1COW - chains F and G of the 7 polymer chains in the assembly; structure by X-ray diffraction, 3.10 A resolution.

== Chain F ==
Name: Bovine mitochondrial F1-atpase
Source organism: Bos taurus
Notes: EC 3.6.1.34
UniProtKB: P00829 (ATPB_BOVIN); residues -3 to 478 here correspond to UniProt positions 47-528 (UniProt number = residue number + 50)
Chain sequence (482 residues; row label = number of the first residue in the row; numbers below 1 keep their minus sign (Ala-3 is residue -3)):
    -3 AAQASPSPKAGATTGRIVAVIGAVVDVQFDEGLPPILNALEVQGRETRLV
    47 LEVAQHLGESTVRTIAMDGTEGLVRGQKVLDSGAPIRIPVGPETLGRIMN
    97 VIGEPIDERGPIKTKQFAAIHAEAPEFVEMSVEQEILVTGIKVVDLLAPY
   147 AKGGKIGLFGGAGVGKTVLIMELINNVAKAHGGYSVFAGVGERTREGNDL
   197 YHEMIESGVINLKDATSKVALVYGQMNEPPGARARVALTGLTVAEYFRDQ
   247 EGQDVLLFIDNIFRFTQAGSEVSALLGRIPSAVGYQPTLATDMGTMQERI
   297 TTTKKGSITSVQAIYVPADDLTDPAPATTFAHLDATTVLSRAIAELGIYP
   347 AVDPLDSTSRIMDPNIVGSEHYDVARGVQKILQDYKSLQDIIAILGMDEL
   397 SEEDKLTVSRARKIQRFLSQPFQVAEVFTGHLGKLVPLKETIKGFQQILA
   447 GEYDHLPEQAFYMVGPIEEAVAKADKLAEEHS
Disordered / not traced: -3 to 8, 475-478
UniProt features mapped onto this chain:
  - binding site (ADP): Gly159, Val160, Gly161, Lys162, Thr163, Val164
  - binding site (ATP): Gly159, Gly161, Lys162, Thr163, Val164, Arg189
  - binding site (phosphate): Gly159, Val160, Gly161, Lys162, Thr163
  - binding site (Mg(2+)): Thr163, Glu188
  - modified residue: Lys74 (N6-acetyllysine), Lys111 (N6-acetyllysine), Lys148 (N6-acetyllysine), Lys209 (N6-acetyllysine), Lys214 (N6-acetyllysine), Thr262 (Phosphothreonine), Ser365 (Phosphoserine), Lys376 (N6-acetyllysine), Ser383 (Phosphoserine), Lys430 (N6-acetyllysine), Lys435 (N6-acetyllysine), Lys472 (N6-acetyllysine)
  - glycosylation: Ser56 (O-linked (GlcNAc) serine)
Bound ions: Mg2+: Thr163 (together with AMP-PNP)
Ligand contacts:
  - AMP-PNP (ANP; phosphoaminophosphonic acid-adenylate ester): Gly157, Ala158, Gly159, Val160, Gly161, Lys162, Thr163, Val164, Glu188, Arg189, Tyr311, Tyr345, Pro346, Phe418, Ala421, Phe424, Thr425
  - aurovertin b (AUR): Ala338, Ile339, Leu342, Ile344, Pro350, Leu351, Leu378, Lys382, Gln385, Gln411, Arg412, Glu454, Gln455, Tyr458

== Chain G ==
Name: Bovine mitochondrial F1-atpase
Source organism: Bos taurus
Notes: EC 3.6.1.34
UniProtKB: P05631 (ATPG_BOVIN); residues 1-272 here correspond to UniProt positions 26-297 (UniProt number = residue number + 25)
Chain sequence (272 residues; numbered 1 to 272; the number before each row is that of its first residue):
     1 ATLKDITRRLKSIKNIQKITKSMKMVAAAKYARAERELKPARVYGVGSLA
    51 LYEKADIKTPEDKKKHLIIGVSSDRGLCGAIHSSVAKQMKSEAANLAAAG
   101 KEVKIIGVGDKIRSILHRTHSDQFLVTFKEVGRRPPTFGDASVIALELLN
   151 SGYEFDEGSIIFNRFRSVISYKTEEKPIFSLDTISSAESMSIYDDIDADV
   201 LRNYQEYSLANIIYYSLKESTTSEQSARMTAMDNASKNASEMIDKLTLTF
   251 NRTRQAVITKELIEIISGAAAL
Disordered / not traced: 45-76, 91-208
UniProt features mapped onto this chain:
  - modified residue: Lys14 (N6-acetyllysine), Lys24 (N6-succinyllysine), Lys30 (N6-acetyllysine), Lys90 (N6-acetyllysine), Ser121 (Phosphoserine), Lys129 (N6-acetyllysine), Lys172 (N6-acetyllysine), Lys245 (N6-succinyllysine)

== Chain F / chain G interface ==
Contacting residue pairs (12):
  Ile275(F) with Ala271(G), hydrophobic
  Asp386(F) with Arg9(G), salt bridge
  Ala389(F) with Asn238(G), hydrogen bond (backbone-side chain)
  Ile390(F) with Ala235(G); Asn238(G), hydrogen bond (backbone-side chain); Met242(G), hydrophobic
  Leu391(F) with Leu77(G), hydrophobic; Ala235(G), hydrophobic
  Asp394(F) with Gly79(G)
  Glu395(F) with Leu77(G); Cys78(G), hydrogen bond (side chain-backbone)
  Glu398(F) with Lys87(G), salt bridge
Interface residues without a listed pair, chain F (9 interface residues in all): Pro276
Interface residues without a listed pair, chain G (12 interface residues in all): Ala80, Asn234, Ser267

== In short ==
9 residues of chain F face 12 of chain G across their interface, with 3 hydrogen bonds and 2 salt bridges.
Among the polar pairs are Asp386(F)-Arg9(G), Glu398(F)-Lys87(G) and Ala389(F)-Asn238(G). Ligands of chain F:
AMP-PNP and aurovertin b.
Here chain F is Bovine mitochondrial F1-atpase and chain G is Bovine mitochondrial F1-atpase, both from Bos
taurus. Entry 1COW (Bovine mitochondrial F1-atpase complexed with aurovertin B) was determined by X-ray
diffraction.
